PDB entry 1IHS | X-ray diffraction, 2.00 A resolution | chains L and H of the 3 polymer chains in the assembly

Chain L:
Molecule: Alpha-thrombin (small subunit)
From: Homo sapiens
Notes: EC 3.4.21.5
UniProtKB: P00734 (THRB_HUMAN); residues 1-14 here correspond to UniProt positions 336-349 (UniProt number = residue number + 335)
Amino-acid sequence (36 residues; row label = number of the first residue in the row; a row labelled like 14A-14N holds insertion residues (14A, then the next letters in order)):
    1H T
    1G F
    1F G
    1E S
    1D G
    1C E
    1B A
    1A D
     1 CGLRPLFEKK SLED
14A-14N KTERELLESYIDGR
Not modelled in the structure: 1H, 1G, 1F, 1E, 14M-14N
Curated features (UniProtKB/Swiss-Prot):
  - site: Arg14N (Cleavage)

Chain H:
Molecule: Alpha-thrombin (large subunit)
From: Homo sapiens
Notes: EC 3.4.21.5
UniProtKB: P00734 (THRB_HUMAN); the construct lacks a stretch of the UniProt sequence and is renumbered around it, so the offset changes along the chain: 16-36 = UniProt 364-384; 37-60 = UniProt 386-409; 61-77 = UniProt 419-435; 78-97 = UniProt 437-456; 7 more segments
Amino-acid sequence (259 residues; each row starts with the number of its first residue; note: 1 number in that range is skipped by the numbering (no residue carries it; nothing is unmodelled there); a row labelled like 60A-60I holds insertion residues (60A, then the next letters in order)):
    16 IVEGSDAEIG MSPWQVMLFR K
   36A S
    37 PQELLCGASL ISDRWVLTAA HCLL
60A-60I YPPWDKNFT
    61 ENDLLVRIGK HSRTRYE
   77A R
    78 NIEKISMLEK IYIHPRYNWR
   97A E
    98 NLDRDIALMK LKKPVAFSDY IHPVCLPDRE TA
129A-129C ASL
   130 LQAGYKGRVT GWGNLKETWT
149A-149E ANVGK
   150 GQPSVLQVVN LPIVERPVCK DSTRIRITDN MFCAG
  184A Y
   185 KP
186A-186D DEGK
   187 RGDACEGDSG GPFVMKSP
204A-204B FN
   205 NRWYQMGIVS WGE
   219 GCD
  221A R
   222 DGKYGFYTHV FRLKKWIQKV IDQFGE
Disulfides: Cys42-Cys58, Cys168-Cys182, Cys191-Cys220
Curated features (UniProtKB/Swiss-Prot):
  - region: Ala183 to Val200 (High affinity receptor-binding region which is also known as the TP508 peptide)
  - active site (Charge relay system): His57, Asp102, Ser195
  - glycosylation: Asn60G (N-linked (GlcNAc...) (complex) asparagine)

How chain L and chain H interact:
Cross-chain cystine bridges: Cys1(L)-Cys122(H)
Contacting residue pairs - 58 pairs, chain L then chain H:
  Cys1(L) with Pro120(H); Val121(H); Cys122(H), disulfide; Arg206(H), hydrogen bond (backbone-side chain)
  Asp1A(L) with His119(H), salt bridge; Arg206(H)
  Ala1B(L) with Arg206(H), hydrogen bond (backbone-side chain)
  Gly2(L) with Pro120(H), hydrogen bond (backbone-backbone); Cys122(H), hydrogen bond (backbone-side chain); Arg206(H); Trp207(H), hydrogen bond (backbone-backbone)
  Leu3(L) with His119(H), hydrogen bond (backbone-side chain); Asn205(H); Arg206(H)
  Arg4(L) with Gly25(H); Met26(H), hydrogen bond (side chain-backbone); Pro28(H); Trp29(H); Arg137(H); Trp207(H)
  Pro5(L) with Ser115(H); Asp116(H); His119(H)
  Leu6(L) with Asp116(H)
  Phe7(L) with Glu23(H); Ile24(H); Gly25(H); Met26(H)
  Glu8(L) with Lys202(H), salt bridge; Asn205(H); Trp207(H), hydrogen bond
  Lys9(L) with His119(H)
  Asp14(L) with Glu23(H); Met26(H); Arg137(H), salt bridge
  Lys14A(L) with Glu23(H), hydrogen bond (backbone-side chain)
  Thr14B(L) with Arg137(H), hydrogen bond; Asn159(H), hydrogen bond
  Glu14C(L) with Arg137(H); Lys202(H), salt bridge
  Glu14E(L) with Lys135(H), salt bridge; Asn159(H), hydrogen bond; Tyr184A(H), hydrogen bond
  Leu14F(L) with Lys135(H); Gly136(H); Asn159(H); Trp207(H), hydrophobic
  Leu14G(L) with Pro204(H), hydrophobic
  Ser14I(L) with Gly133(H); Tyr134(H); Lys135(H), hydrogen bond (side chain-backbone)
  Tyr14J(L) with Tyr134(H), hydrophobic; Lys135(H), hydrogen bond (side chain-backbone); Met201(H); Lys202(H), hydrogen bond (side chain-backbone); Pro204(H)
  Ile14K(L) with Tyr134(H), hydrogen bond (backbone-side chain)
  Asp14L(L) with Tyr134(H), hydrogen bond (backbone-side chain)
Other interface residues (no listed pair), chain L (23 interface residues in all): Glu1C
Other interface residues (no listed pair), chain H (28 interface residues in all): Tyr117, Leu129C, Lys186D

Summary:
Chain L and chain H form an interface of 23 and 28 residues respectively; the contacts include 1 disulfide
bond, 18 hydrogen bonds and 5 salt bridges. Polar pairs include Asp1A(L)-His119(H), Glu8(L)-Lys202(H) and
Glu14E(L)-Lys135(H). From UniProt: 3 active-site residues on chain H.
Here chain L is Alpha-thrombin (small subunit) and chain H is Alpha-thrombin (large subunit), both from Homo
sapiens. Entry 1IHS (Crystal structure of the complex of human alpha-thrombin and non-hydrolyzable
bifunctional inhibitors, hirutonin-2 and hirutonin-6) was determined by X-ray diffraction, deposited together
with 1IHT.
